Entry 9BTV (electron microscopy, 3.48 A resolution); this record covers chains C and H of the 8 polymer chains in the assembly.

# Chain C
Protein: Envelope glycoprotein gp120
Organism: Human immunodeficiency virus 1
Reference sequence: O55774 (O55774_9HIV1); the construct lacks a stretch of the UniProt sequence and is renumbered around it, so the offset changes along the chain: 31-135 = UniProt 30-134; 144-186 = UniProt 135-177; 189-309 = UniProt 181-301; 312-323 = UniProt 302-313; 3 more segments
Amino-acid sequence (469 residues; each row starts with the number of its first residue; note: 24 numbers in that range are skipped by the numbering (no residue carries them; nothing is unmodelled there); a row labelled like 186A-186C holds insertion residues (186A, then the next letters in order)):
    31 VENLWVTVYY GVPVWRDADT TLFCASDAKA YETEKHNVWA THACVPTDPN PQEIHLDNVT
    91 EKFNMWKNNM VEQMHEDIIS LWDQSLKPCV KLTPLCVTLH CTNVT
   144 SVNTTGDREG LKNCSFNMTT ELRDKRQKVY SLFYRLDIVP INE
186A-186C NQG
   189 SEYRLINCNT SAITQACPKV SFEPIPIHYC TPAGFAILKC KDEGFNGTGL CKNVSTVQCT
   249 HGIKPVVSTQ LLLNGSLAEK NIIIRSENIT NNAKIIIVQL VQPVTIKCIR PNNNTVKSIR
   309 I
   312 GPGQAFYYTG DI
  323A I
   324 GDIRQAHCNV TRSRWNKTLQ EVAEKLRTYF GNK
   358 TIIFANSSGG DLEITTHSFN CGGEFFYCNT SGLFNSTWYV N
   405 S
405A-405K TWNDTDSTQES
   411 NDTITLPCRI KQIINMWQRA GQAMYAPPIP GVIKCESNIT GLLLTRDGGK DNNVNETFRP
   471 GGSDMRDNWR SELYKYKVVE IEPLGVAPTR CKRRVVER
Not modelled in the structure: 31-32, 59-64, 144-150, 186A-186C, 405A-405K, 506-508
Construct notes: conflict Glu-106 (Thr105 in O55774), Ile-271 (Thr263 in O55774), Val-304 (Arg296 in O55774), Tyr-319 (Ala309 in O55774), Ser-473 (Gly463 in O55774), Cys-501 (Ala491 in O55774)
Cystine bridges: Cys-54/Cys-74, Cys-119/Cys-205, Cys-126/Cys-196, Cys-131/Cys-157, Cys-218/Cys-247, Cys-228/Cys-239, Cys-296/Cys-331, Cys-378/Cys-445, Cys-385/Cys-418
Glycans and other covalent adducts: N-acetylglucosamine (NAG) linked to Asn-88, Asn-133, Asn-156, Asn-197, Asn-234, Asn-241, Asn-262, Asn-276, Asn-301, Asn-332, Asn-339, Asn-363, Asn-386, Asn-392, Asn-448, Asn-465; glycan linked to Asn-160
From the paper describing this entry:
  - post-translational modification sites: Asn-160

# Chain H
Protein: T646-a.01 heavy chain
Organism: Macaca mulatta
Amino-acid sequence (245 residues; each row starts with the number of its first residue; note: 4 numbers in that range are skipped by the numbering (no residue carries them; nothing is unmodelled there); a row labelled like 82A-82C holds insertion residues (82A, then the next letters in order)):
     1 QVQLRESGPG LVKPSETLSL TCAVSGASIS DEYYW
   35A T
    36 WIRQPPGRGL EWIGYFS
   52A G
    53 RDGYPHYNRF LESRVTISVD TSKKQISLRL
82A-82C TSV
    83 TAADTAVYFC AKA
95A-95D PRSF
   100 L
100A-100O YGDDYGDFYTESDYF
   101 DSWGQGVLVT VSSASTKGPS VFPLAPSSRS TSESTAALGC LVKDYFPEPV TVSWNSGSLT
   161 SGVHTFPAVL QSSGLYSLSS VVTVPSSSLG TQTYVCNVNH KPSNTKVDKR VEIKTCGGGL
   221 EVLFQ
Not modelled in the structure: 114-225
Modified / non-standard residues: Tyr-100E (O-sulfo-L-tyrosine; TYS)
Cystine bridges: Cys-22/Cys-92

# How chain C and chain H interact
Contacting residue pairs (9):
  Thr-123(C) with Asp-100D(H)
  Arg-166(C) with Tyr-100A(H), hydrogen bond (backbone-side chain); Asp-100C(H), salt bridge; Gly-100F(H); Phe-100H(H)
  Asp-167(C) with Tyr-100A(H); Phe-100H(H)
  Lys-168(C) with Tyr-100A(H)
  Arg-169(C) with Tyr-100A(H)
Other interface residues (no listed pair), chain C (7 interface residues in all): Lys-121, Thr-162
Other interface residues (no listed pair), chain H (7 interface residues in all): Leu-100, Tyr-100E

# Overview
The chain C/chain H interface involves 7 residues from each chain, with 1 hydrogen bond and 1 salt bridge.
Among the polar pairs are Arg-166(C)/Asp-100C(H) and Arg-166(C)/Tyr-100A(H). N-acetylglucosamine is covalently
linked to Asn-88(C), Asn-133(C), Asn-156(C), Asn-197(C), Asn-234(C) and Asn-241(C) and 10 more. The paper
reports a modification site at Asn-160(C).
Here chain C is Envelope glycoprotein gp120 (Human immunodeficiency virus 1) and chain H is T646-a.01 heavy
chain (Macaca mulatta). Entry 9BTV (Cryo-EM structure of rhesus antibody T646-a.01 in complex with HIV-1 Env
trimer Q23.17 MD39) was determined by electron microscopy, deposited together with 9BNK, 9BNM, 9BNP, 9BTH,
9BTI, 9BTJ and 9BTL.
